PDB entry 5CSM | X-ray diffraction, 2.00 A resolution | chain A

Chain A:
Name: Chorismate mutase
From: Saccharomyces cerevisiae
Notes: EC 5.4.99.5
UniProtKB: P32178 (CHMU_YEAST); residue numbers follow UniProt; this construct covers 1-256
Amino-acid sequence (256 residues; each row starts with the number of its first residue):
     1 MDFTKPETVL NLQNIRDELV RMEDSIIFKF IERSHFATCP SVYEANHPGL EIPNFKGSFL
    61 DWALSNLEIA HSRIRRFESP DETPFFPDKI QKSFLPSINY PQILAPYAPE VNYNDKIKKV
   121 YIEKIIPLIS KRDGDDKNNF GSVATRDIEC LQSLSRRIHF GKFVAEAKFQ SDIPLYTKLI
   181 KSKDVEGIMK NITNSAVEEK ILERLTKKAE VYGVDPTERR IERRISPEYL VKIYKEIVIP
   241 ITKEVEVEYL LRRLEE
Unresolved in the structure: 218-223
Construct notes: conflict Glu218 (Asn in P32178), Arg219 (Glu in P32178), Arg220 (Ser in P32178), Ile221 (Gly in P32178); engineered mutation Ser226 (Thr in P32178)
Small-molecule neighbours: tryptophan (TRP): His71, Ile74, Arg75, Arg76, Ser79, Glu82, Ile98, Tyr100, Asn138, Asn139, Phe140, Gly141, Ser142, Thr145
UniProt features mapped onto this chain:
  - binding site (L-tyrosine): Arg75, Arg76, Asn139, Gly141, Ser142, Thr145
  - binding site (L-tryptophan): Asn138, Asn139, Gly141, Ser142
  - mutagenesis: Arg75 (R75A: Severely decreases tyrosine and tryptophan binding, resulting in loss of enzyme activity regulation by effectors), Arg76 (R76A: Severely decreases tyrosine and tryptophan binding, resulting in loss of enzyme activity regulation by effectors), Gly141 (G141S: Abolishes tyrosine and tryptophan binding, resulting in loss of enzyme activity regulation by effectors), Ser142 (S142A: Decreases tyrosine and tryptophan binding, resulting in attenuated enzyme activity regulation by effectors), Thr145 (T145V: Decreases tyrosine binding, resulting in loss of enzyme inhibition by tyrosine. Enhances activation by phenylalanine)

Overview:
Chain A binds tryptophan. Curated annotation (UniProt) lists 6 L-tyrosine-binding residues, 4
L-tryptophan-binding residues and 5 mutagenesis sites.
Chain A is Chorismate mutase (Saccharomyces cerevisiae); the structure, Yeast chorismate mutase, T226S mutant,
complex with trp, was determined by X-ray diffraction together with 3CSM and 4CSM from the same study.
